PDB entry 6C06 | electron microscopy, 5.15 A resolution (low resolution: residue-level contacts below are approximate; hydrogen-bond / salt-bridge calls are withheld) | chains D and J of the 7 polymer chains in the assembly

== Chain D ==
Name: DNA-directed RNA polymerase subunit beta'
From: Mycobacterium tuberculosis
Notes: EC 2.7.7.6
UniProtKB: A0A045J9E2 (A0A045J9E2_MYCTX); residues 1-1316 here = UniProt positions 1-1316
Amino-acid sequence (1324 residues; row label = number of the first residue in the row):
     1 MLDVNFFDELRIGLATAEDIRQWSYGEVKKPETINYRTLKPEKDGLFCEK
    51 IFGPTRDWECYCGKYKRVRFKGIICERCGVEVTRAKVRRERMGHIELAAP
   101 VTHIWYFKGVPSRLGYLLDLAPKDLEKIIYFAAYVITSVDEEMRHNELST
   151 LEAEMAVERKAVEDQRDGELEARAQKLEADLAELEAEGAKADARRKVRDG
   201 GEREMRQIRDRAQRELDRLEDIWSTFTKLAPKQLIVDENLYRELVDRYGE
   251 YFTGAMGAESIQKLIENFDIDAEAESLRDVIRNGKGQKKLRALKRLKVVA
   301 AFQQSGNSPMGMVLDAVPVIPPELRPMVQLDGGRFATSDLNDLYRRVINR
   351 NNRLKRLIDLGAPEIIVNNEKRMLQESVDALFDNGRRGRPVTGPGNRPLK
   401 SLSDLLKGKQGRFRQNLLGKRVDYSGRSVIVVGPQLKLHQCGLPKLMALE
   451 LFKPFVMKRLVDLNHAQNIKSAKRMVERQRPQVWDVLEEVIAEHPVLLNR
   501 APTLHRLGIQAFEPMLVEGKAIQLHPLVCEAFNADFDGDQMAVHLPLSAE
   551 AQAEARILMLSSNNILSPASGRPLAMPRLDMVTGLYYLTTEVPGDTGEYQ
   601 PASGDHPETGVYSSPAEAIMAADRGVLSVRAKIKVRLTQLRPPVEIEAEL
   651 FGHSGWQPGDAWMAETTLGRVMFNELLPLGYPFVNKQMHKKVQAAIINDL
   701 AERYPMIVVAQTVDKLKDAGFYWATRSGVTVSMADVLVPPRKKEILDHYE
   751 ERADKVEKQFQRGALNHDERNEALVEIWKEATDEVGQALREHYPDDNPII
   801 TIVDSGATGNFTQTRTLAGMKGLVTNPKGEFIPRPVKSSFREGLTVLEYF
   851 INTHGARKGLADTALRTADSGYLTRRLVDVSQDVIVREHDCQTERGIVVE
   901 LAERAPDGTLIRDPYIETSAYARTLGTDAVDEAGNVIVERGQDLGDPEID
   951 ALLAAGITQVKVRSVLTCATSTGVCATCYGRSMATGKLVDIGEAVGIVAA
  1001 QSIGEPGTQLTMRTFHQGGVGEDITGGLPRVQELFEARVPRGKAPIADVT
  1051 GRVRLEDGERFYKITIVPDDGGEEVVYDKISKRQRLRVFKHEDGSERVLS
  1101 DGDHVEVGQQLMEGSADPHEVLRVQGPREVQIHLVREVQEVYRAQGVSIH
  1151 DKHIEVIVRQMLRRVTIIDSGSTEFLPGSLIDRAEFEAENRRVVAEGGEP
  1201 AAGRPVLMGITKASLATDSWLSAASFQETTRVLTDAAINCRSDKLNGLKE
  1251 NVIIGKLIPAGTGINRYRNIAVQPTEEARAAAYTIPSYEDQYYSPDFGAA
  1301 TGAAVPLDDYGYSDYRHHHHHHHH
Unresolved in the structure: 1-3, 1013-1023, 1091-1095, 1283-1324
Construct notes: expression tag (1317-1324)
Metal / ion sites: Zn2+ site 1: Cys60, Tyr61, Cys62, Cys78; Mg2+: Asp535, Asp537, Asp539; Zn2+ site 2: Cys968, Cys975, Cys978
Small-molecule neighbours: Fidaxomicin (FI8): Arg84, Lys86, Arg89, Gln410, Arg412

== Chain J ==
Name: RNA polymerase-binding protein RbpA
From: Mycobacterium tuberculosis
UniProtKB: A0A045IP01 (A0A045IP01_MYCTX); residue numbers follow UniProt; this construct covers 1-111
Amino-acid sequence (111 residues; row label = number of the first residue in the row):
     1 MADRVLRGSRLGAVSYETDRNHDLAPRQIARYRTDNGEEFEVPFADDAEI
    51 PGTWLCRNGMEGTLIEGDLPEPKKVKPPRTHWDMLLERRSIEELEELLKE
   101 RLELIRSRRRG
Unresolved in the structure: 1, 109-111

== How chain D and chain J interact ==
Contacting residue pairs (50; chain D residue first):
  Arg21(D) with Arg57(J)
  Gln22(D) with Arg57(J)
  Trp23(D) with Arg57(J)
  Ser24(D) with Arg57(J)
  Tyr25(D) with Arg57(J)
  Gly26(D) with Arg57(J)
  Leu39(D) with Leu11(J)
  Thr55(D) with Arg10(J); Leu11(J); Gly12(J); Ala13(J)
  Arg56(D) with Gly12(J); Ala13(J)
  Asp57(D) with Val14(J); Ser15(J); Glu17(J)
  Trp58(D) with Ser15(J); Glu17(J)
  Glu59(D) with Ala13(J)
  Lys66(D) with Glu17(J)
  Arg67(D) with Glu17(J)
  Val68(D) with Glu17(J); Asp19(J)
  Arg69(D) with Arg20(J); Asp23(J); Leu24(J); Ala25(J)
  Lys71(D) with Asp19(J); Arg20(J); Asn21(J); His22(J); Leu24(J); Arg27(J)
  Gly72(D) with Arg27(J)
  Ile73(D) with Arg27(J)
  Ile74(D) with Val42(J); Pro43(J); Phe44(J)
  Glu76(D) with Phe44(J)
  Arg84(D) with Ser15(J); Glu17(J)
  Val328(D) with Ser9(J); Arg10(J)
  Gln329(D) with Gly8(J); Ser9(J)
  Leu330(D) with Gly8(J)
  Asp331(D) with Leu6(J); Arg7(J); Gly8(J); Ser9(J)
Other interface residues (no listed pair), chain D (29 interface residues in all): Lys50, Phe70, Cys75
Other interface residues (no listed pair), chain J (30 interface residues in all): Tyr16, Thr18, Ala45, Ala48, Glu49, Trp54, Gly59

== Summary ==
29 residues of chain D face 30 of chain J across their interface. Ligands of chain D: Fidaxomicin. Cys60(D),
Tyr61(D), Cys62(D) and Cys78(D) form the Zn2+ site 1. Asp535(D), Asp537(D) and Asp539(D) coordinate Mg2+.
Chain D is DNA-directed RNA polymerase subunit beta' and chain J is RNA polymerase-binding protein RbpA, both
from Mycobacterium tuberculosis; the structure, Mycobacterium tuberculosis RNAP Holo/RbpA/Fidaxomicin, was
determined by electron microscopy (same publication as 6BZO, 6C04 and 6C05).
